Entry 3RPG (X-ray diffraction, 2.65 A resolution); this record covers chains B and C of the 3 polymer chains in the assembly.

# Chain B
Molecule: Polycomb complex protein BMI-1
Organism: Homo sapiens
Reference sequence: P35226 (BMI1_HUMAN); residue numbers follow UniProt; this construct covers 1-109
Sequence (117 residues; row label = number of the first residue in the row):
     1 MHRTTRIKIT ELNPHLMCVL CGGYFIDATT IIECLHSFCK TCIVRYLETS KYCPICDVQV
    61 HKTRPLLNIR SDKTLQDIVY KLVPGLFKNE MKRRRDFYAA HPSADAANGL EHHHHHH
Disordered / not traced: 1-2, 102-117
Construct notes: expression tag (110-117)
Swiss-Prot annotation at these positions:
  - zinc finger: Cys18 to Asp57 (RING-type)
  - motif: Lys81 to Arg95 (Nuclear localization signal)
Metal / ion sites: Zn2+ site 1: Cys18, Cys21, Cys39, Cys42; Zn2+ site 2: Cys34, His36, Cys53, Cys56
What the authors report for this chain:
  - mutagenesis - K88A/K92A/R95A: unchanged catalytic activity
  - mutagenesis - K62A/R64A: decreased catalytic activity

# Chain C
Molecule: E3 ubiquitin-protein ligase RING2
Organism: Homo sapiens
Notes: EC 6.3.2.-
Reference sequence: Q99496 (RING2_HUMAN); residues 1-116 here = UniProt positions 1-116
Sequence (121 residues; each row starts with the number of its first residue; numbers below 1 keep their minus sign (Gly-4 is residue -4)):
    -4 GPLGSMSQAV QTNGTQPLSK TWELSLYELQ RTPQEAITDG LEIVVSPRSL HSELMCPICL
    56 DMLKNTMTTK ECLHRFCADC IITALRSGNK ECPTCRKKLV SKRSLRPDPN FDALISKIYP
   116 S
Disordered / not traced: -4 to 15
Construct notes: expression tag (-4 to 0)
Metal / ion sites: Zn2+ site 1: Cys51, Cys54, Cys72, Cys75; Zn2+ site 2: Cys67, His69, Cys87, Cys90
What the authors report for this chain:
  - conformationally variable residues (order/disorder transition): Ser44 to Met50
  - mutagenesis - D56K, K97A/R98A: abolished catalytic activity
  - mutagenesis - K15A: unchanged catalytic activity
  - mutagenesis - K92A/K93A: decreased catalytic activity

# How chain B and chain C interact
Residue-residue contacts (89; chain B residue first):
  Arg3(B) - Tyr114(C)
  Thr4(B) - Val40(C)
  Thr4(B) - Ser41(C)
  Thr4(B) - Pro42(C)
  Thr5(B) - Ile38(C)
  Thr5(B) - Val40(C)  hydrogen bond (backbone-backbone)
  Thr5(B) - Ile113(C)
  Thr5(B) - Tyr114(C)
  Arg6(B) - Glu37(C)
  Arg6(B) - Ile38(C)
  Arg6(B) - Val39(C)
  Ile7(B) - Glu37(C)
  Ile7(B) - Ile38(C)  hydrogen bond (backbone-backbone)
  Ile7(B) - Lys112(C)
  Lys8(B) - Asp34(C)
  Lys8(B) - Gly35(C)
  Lys8(B) - Leu36(C)
  Ile9(B) - Ile32(C)
  Ile9(B) - Asp34(C)
  Ile9(B) - Leu36(C)  hydrogen bond (backbone-backbone)
  Ile9(B) - Ile38(C)  hydrophobic
  Thr10(B) - Thr33(C)
  Glu11(B) - Lys112(C)  hydrogen bond (backbone-side chain)
  Leu12(B) - Ile38(C)  hydrophobic
  Leu12(B) - Ile113(C)  hydrophobic
  Asn13(B) - Ala31(C)
  Asn13(B) - Ile32(C)  hydrogen bond (side chain-backbone)
  His15(B) - Ala108(C)
  His15(B) - Leu109(C)
  His15(B) - Lys112(C)  hydrogen bond
  Met17(B) - Ala31(C)  hydrophobic
  Cys21(B) - Pro28(C)
  Gly23(B) - Gln29(C)
  Tyr24(B) - Gln29(C)  hydrogen bond (backbone-backbone)
  Tyr24(B) - Glu30(C)
  Tyr24(B) - Ala31(C)  hydrophobic
  Tyr24(B) - Ile32(C)  hydrogen bond (side chain-backbone)
  Ile26(B) - Arg26(C)
  Ile26(B) - Gln29(C)
  Asp27(B) - Glu23(C)
  Thr29(B) - Trp17(C)
  Thr30(B) - Leu68(C)
  Ile32(B) - Lys65(C)
  Glu33(B) - Lys65(C)  salt bridge
  Glu33(B) - Arg101(C)  hydrogen bond (backbone-side chain)
  Cys34(B) - Arg101(C)  hydrogen bond (backbone-side chain)
  Leu35(B) - Thr63(C)
  Leu35(B) - Arg101(C)
  Leu35(B) - Pro102(C)
  Leu35(B) - Asp103(C)
  His36(B) - Asn105(C)
  Cys39(B) - Arg26(C)
  Lys40(B) - Leu19(C)
  Lys40(B) - Glu23(C)  salt bridge
  Thr41(B) - Glu23(C)
  Thr41(B) - Arg26(C)  hydrogen bond
  Cys42(B) - Arg26(C)
  Val44(B) - Trp17(C)
  Arg45(B) - Leu24(C)  hydrogen bond (side chain-backbone)
  Leu66(B) - Trp17(C)
  Ile69(B) - Trp17(C)
  Arg70(B) - Trp17(C)
  Arg70(B) - Glu66(C)  salt bridge
  Arg70(B) - Leu68(C)
  Ser71(B) - Trp17(C)
  Ser71(B) - Leu68(C)
  Asp72(B) - Leu68(C)
  Asp72(B) - Arg70(C)  salt bridge
  Thr74(B) - Arg70(C)
  Ile78(B) - Glu48(C)
  Ile78(B) - Phe106(C)  hydrophobic
  Ile78(B) - Leu109(C)  hydrophobic
  Lys81(B) - Ser44(C)
  Lys81(B) - Glu48(C)  salt bridge
  Leu82(B) - Ile38(C)
  Leu82(B) - Val40(C)  hydrophobic
  Pro84(B) - Ile38(C)
  Leu86(B) - Gln29(C)
  Asn89(B) - Gln29(C)  hydrogen bond
  Glu90(B) - Tyr22(C)  hydrogen bond
  Glu90(B) - Gln29(C)  hydrogen bond
  Arg93(B) - Tyr22(C)
  Arg93(B) - Thr27(C)  hydrogen bond (side chain-backbone)
  Arg93(B) - Pro28(C)  hydrogen bond (side chain-backbone)
  Arg93(B) - Gln29(C)
  Arg94(B) - Tyr22(C)
  Phe97(B) - Leu21(C)
  Phe97(B) - Tyr22(C)
  Phe97(B) - Gln25(C)
Interface residues without a listed pair, chain B (49 interface residues in all): Asp77, Val83
Interface residues without a listed pair, chain C (44 interface residues in all): Glu18, Leu45, Leu49
The authors on this interface:
  - specific contacts: Glu11(B)-Lys112(C), Thr41(B)-Arg26(C), Asp72(B)-Arg70(C) (salt bridge), Lys81(B)-Glu48(C) (salt bridge)

# Overview
Chain B and chain C form an interface of 49 and 44 residues respectively; the contacts include 17 hydrogen
bonds and 5 salt bridges. Among the polar pairs are Glu33(B)-Lys65(C), Lys40(B)-Glu23(C) and
Arg70(B)-Glu66(C). The authors report contacts between Glu11(B) and Lys112(C) and Thr41(B) and Arg26(C); salt
bridges between Asp72(B) and Arg70(C) and Lys81(B) and Glu48(C). The paper reports that D56K and K97A/R98A of
chain C abolish catalytic activity; conformational variability at Ser44(C); 6 substitutions were tested in
all.
Here chain B is Polycomb complex protein BMI-1 and chain C is E3 ubiquitin-protein ligase RING2, both from
Homo sapiens. Entry 3RPG (Bmi1/Ring1b-UbcH5c complex structure) was determined by X-ray diffraction.
